PDB entry 6XW7 | X-ray diffraction, 2.15 A resolution | chains A and B of the 4 polymer chains in the assembly

Chain A (and B):
Molecule: Capsid protein
Source organism: Murine norovirus 1
Notes: chain B of this document is another copy of the same molecule, construct and numbering; everything in this record applies to it too
UniProtKB: Q80J94 (Q80J94_9CALI); numbering as in UniProt (aligned over 226-533)
Amino-acid sequence (309 residues; each row starts with the number of its first residue):
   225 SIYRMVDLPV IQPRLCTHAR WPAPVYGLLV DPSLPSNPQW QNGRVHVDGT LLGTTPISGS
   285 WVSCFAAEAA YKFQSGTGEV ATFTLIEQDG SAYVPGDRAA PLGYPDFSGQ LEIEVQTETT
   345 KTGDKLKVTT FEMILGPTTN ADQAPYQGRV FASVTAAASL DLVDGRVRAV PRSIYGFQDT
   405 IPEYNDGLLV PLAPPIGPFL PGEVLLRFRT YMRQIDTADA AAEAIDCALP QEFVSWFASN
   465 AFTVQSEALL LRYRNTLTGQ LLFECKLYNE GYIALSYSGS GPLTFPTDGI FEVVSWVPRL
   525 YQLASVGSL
Disordered / not traced: 363-365, 531-533 (chain B: 225-227, 533)
Sequence notes: expression tag (225)
Small-molecule neighbours:
  - glycochenodeoxycholic acid (CHO), molecule 1: Trp245, Pro246, Ala247, Tyr250, Tyr435, Met436, Arg437, Ala446
  - glycochenodeoxycholic acid (CHO), molecule 2: Ala290, Ala291, Ile310, Gln312, Asp313, Gly314, Gln340, Arg390, Val391, Arg392, Val394
From the paper describing this entry:
  - binding site for glycochenodeoxycholic acid: Trp245, Ala247, Tyr250, Ala290, Gly314, Gln340, Arg390, Arg392, Tyr435, Met436, Arg437
  - conformationally variable residues (loop rearrangement): Thr341 to Lys351

How chain A and chain B interact:
Pairs across the interface - 87 pairs, chain A then chain B:
  Pro233(A) - Ser463(B)
  Val234(A) - Ser463(B)  hydrogen bond (backbone-side chain)
  Ile235(A) - Ile281(B)  hydrophobic
  Arg238(A) - Trp285(B)
  Arg238(A) - Asp313(B)  salt bridge
  Leu239(A) - Ile281(B)
  Leu239(A) - Ser282(B)
  Thr241(A) - Ser282(B)  hydrogen bond
  Pro246(A) - Arg392(B)  hydrogen bond (backbone-side chain)
  Ala247(A) - Ser284(B)
  Ala247(A) - Arg392(B)
  Pro248(A) - Ser284(B)
  Pro248(A) - Trp285(B)
  Pro248(A) - Arg392(B)
  Tyr250(A) - Gln312(B)
  Tyr250(A) - Arg392(B)
  Ile281(A) - Ile235(B)  hydrophobic
  Ile281(A) - Leu239(B)
  Ser282(A) - Leu239(B)
  Ser282(A) - Thr241(B)  hydrogen bond
  Ser282(A) - Glu456(B)
  Ser284(A) - Ala247(B)
  Ser284(A) - Pro248(B)
  Trp285(A) - Arg238(B)
  Trp285(A) - Leu239(B)  hydrophobic
  Trp285(A) - Pro248(B)
  Gln312(A) - Tyr250(B)
  Asp313(A) - Arg238(B)  salt bridge
  Glu338(A) - Glu338(B)
  Glu338(A) - Arg396(B)  salt bridge
  Glu338(A) - Arg437(B)  salt bridge
  Gln340(A) - Met436(B)
  Gln340(A) - Arg437(B)
  Gln340(A) - Gln438(B)  hydrogen bond (side chain-backbone)
  Glu342(A) - Ala444(B)
  Gly347(A) - Thr441(B)
  Asp348(A) - Thr441(B)
  Lys349(A) - Asp440(B)
  Lys349(A) - Thr441(B)  hydrogen bond (backbone-backbone)
  Lys349(A) - Ala442(B)
  Lys349(A) - Asp443(B)
  Lys349(A) - Ala444(B)
  Leu350(A) - Gln438(B)
  Leu350(A) - Ile439(B)
  Leu350(A) - Asp440(B)  hydrogen bond (backbone-backbone)
  Leu350(A) - Asp443(B)
  Leu350(A) - Ala444(B)  hydrophobic
  Val352(A) - Arg396(B)  hydrogen bond (backbone-side chain)
  Val352(A) - Ser397(B)
  Thr354(A) - Arg396(B)  hydrogen bond
  Arg392(A) - Pro246(B)  hydrogen bond (side chain-backbone)
  Arg392(A) - Ala247(B)
  Arg392(A) - Pro248(B)
  Arg392(A) - Tyr250(B)
  Val394(A) - Arg437(B)
  Arg396(A) - Glu338(B)  salt bridge
  Arg396(A) - Val352(B)  hydrogen bond (side chain-backbone)
  Arg396(A) - Thr354(B)  hydrogen bond
  Arg396(A) - Arg396(B)
  Ser397(A) - Val352(B)
  Met436(A) - Gln340(B)
  Arg437(A) - Gln340(B)
  Arg437(A) - Val352(B)
  Arg437(A) - Val394(B)
  Gln438(A) - Gln340(B)  hydrogen bond (backbone-side chain)
  Gln438(A) - Leu350(B)
  Gln438(A) - Lys351(B)
  Ile439(A) - Asp348(B)
  Ile439(A) - Leu350(B)
  Asp440(A) - Asp348(B)
  Asp440(A) - Lys349(B)  hydrogen bond (backbone-backbone)
  Asp440(A) - Leu350(B)  hydrogen bond (backbone-backbone)
  Thr441(A) - Gly347(B)
  Thr441(A) - Asp348(B)
  Thr441(A) - Lys349(B)
  Asp443(A) - Glu342(B)
  Asp443(A) - Lys349(B)
  Asp443(A) - Leu350(B)
  Ala444(A) - Leu350(B)
  Glu456(A) - Ser282(B)
  Trp460(A) - Trp460(B)  hydrophobic
  Trp460(A) - Ser463(B)
  Trp460(A) - Asn464(B)
  Ser463(A) - Pro233(B)
  Ser463(A) - Val234(B)  hydrogen bond (side chain-backbone)
  Ser463(A) - Trp460(B)
  Asn464(A) - Trp460(B)
Other interface residues (no listed pair), chain A (48 interface residues in all): Cys240, Gly283, Ser315, Lys351, Thr353, Ala442, Ala445
Other interface residues (no listed pair), chain B (48 interface residues in all): Cys240, Gly283, Thr353, Ala445, Ser459

In short:
The chain A/chain B interface involves 48 residues from each chain; the contacts include 16 hydrogen bonds and
5 salt bridges. Polar contacts include Arg238(A)-Asp313(B), Glu338(A)-Arg396(B) and Glu338(A)-Arg437(B).
Ligands of chain A: glycochenodeoxycholic acid. From the paper: a binding site for glycochenodeoxycholic acid
at Trp245(A), Ala247(A) and Tyr250(A) among others; conformational variability at Thr341(A).
Chain A and chain B are both Capsid protein (Murine norovirus 1); the structure, Crystal structure of murine
norovirus P domain in complex with Nanobody NB-5829 and glycochenodeoxycholate (GCDCA), was determined by
X-ray diffraction (same publication as 6XW6).
